PDB entry 3S1N | X-ray diffraction, 3.10 A resolution | chains A and I of the 12 polymer chains in the assembly

Chain A:
Molecule: DNA-directed RNA polymerase II subunit RPB1
From: Saccharomyces cerevisiae
Notes: EC 2.7.7.6
UniProt: P04050 (RPB1_YEAST); residues 1-1733 here = UniProt positions 1-1733
Chain sequence (1733 residues; numbered 1 to 1733; the number before each row is that of its first residue):
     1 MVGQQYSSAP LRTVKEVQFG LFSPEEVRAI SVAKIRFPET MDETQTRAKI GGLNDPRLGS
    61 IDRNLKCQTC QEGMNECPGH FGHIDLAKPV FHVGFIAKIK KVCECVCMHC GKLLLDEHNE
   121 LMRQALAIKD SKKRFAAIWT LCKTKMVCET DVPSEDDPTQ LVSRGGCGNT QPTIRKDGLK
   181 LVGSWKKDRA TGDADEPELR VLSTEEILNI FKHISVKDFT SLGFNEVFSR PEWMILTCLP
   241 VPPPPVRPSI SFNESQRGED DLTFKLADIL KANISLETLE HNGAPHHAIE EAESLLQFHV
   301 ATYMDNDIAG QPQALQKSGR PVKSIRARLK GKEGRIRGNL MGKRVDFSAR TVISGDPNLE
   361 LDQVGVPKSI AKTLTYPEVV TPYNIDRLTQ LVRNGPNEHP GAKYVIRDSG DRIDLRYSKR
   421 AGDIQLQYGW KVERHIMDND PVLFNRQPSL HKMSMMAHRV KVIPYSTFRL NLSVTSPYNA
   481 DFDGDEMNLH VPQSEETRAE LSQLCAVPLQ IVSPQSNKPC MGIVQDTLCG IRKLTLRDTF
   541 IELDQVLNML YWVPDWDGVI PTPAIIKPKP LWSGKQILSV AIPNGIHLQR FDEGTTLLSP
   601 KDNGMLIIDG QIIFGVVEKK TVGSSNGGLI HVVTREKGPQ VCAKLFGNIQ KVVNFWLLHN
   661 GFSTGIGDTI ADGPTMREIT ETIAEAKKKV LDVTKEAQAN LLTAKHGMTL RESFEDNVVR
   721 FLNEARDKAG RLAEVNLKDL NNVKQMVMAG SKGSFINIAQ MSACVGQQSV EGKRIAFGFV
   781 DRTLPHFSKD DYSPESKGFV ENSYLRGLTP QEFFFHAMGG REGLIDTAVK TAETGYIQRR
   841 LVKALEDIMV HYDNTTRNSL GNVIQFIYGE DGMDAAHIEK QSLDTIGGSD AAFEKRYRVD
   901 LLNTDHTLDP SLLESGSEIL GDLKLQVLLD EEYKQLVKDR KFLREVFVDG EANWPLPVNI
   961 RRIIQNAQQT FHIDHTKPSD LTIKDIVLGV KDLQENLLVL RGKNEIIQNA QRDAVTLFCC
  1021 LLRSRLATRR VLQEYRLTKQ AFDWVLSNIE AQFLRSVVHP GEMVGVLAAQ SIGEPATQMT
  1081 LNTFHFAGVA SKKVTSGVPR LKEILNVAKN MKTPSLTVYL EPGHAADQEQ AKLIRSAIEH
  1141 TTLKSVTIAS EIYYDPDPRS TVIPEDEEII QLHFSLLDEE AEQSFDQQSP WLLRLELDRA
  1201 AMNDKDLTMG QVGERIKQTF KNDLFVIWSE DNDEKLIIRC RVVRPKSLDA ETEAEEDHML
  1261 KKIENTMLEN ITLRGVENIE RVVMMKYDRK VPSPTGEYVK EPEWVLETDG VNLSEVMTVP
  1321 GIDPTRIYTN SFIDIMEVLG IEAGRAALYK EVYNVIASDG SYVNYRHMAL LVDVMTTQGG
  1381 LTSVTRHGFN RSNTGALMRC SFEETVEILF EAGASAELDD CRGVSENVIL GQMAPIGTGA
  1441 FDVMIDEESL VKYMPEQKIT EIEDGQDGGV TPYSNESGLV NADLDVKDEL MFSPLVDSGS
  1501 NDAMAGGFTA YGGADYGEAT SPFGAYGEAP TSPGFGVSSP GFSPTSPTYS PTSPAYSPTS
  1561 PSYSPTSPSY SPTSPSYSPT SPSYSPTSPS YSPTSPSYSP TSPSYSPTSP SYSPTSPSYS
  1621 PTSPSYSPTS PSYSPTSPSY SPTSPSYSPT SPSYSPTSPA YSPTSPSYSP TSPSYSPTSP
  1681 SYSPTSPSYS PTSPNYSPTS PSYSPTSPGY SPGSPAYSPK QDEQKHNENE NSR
Disordered / not traced: 1-2, 155-160, 187-198, 1177-1186, 1244-1253, 1446-1733
UniProt features mapped onto this chain:
  - region: Pro-248 to Asp-260 (Lid loop), Asn-306 to Lys-323 (Rudder loop), Pro-810 to Glu-822 (Bridging helix)
  - binding site (Zn(2+)): Cys-67, Cys-70, Cys-77, His-80, Cys-107, Cys-110, Cys-148, Cys-167
  - binding site (Mg(2+)): Asp-481, Asp-483, Asp-485
  - modified residue: Thr-1471 (Phosphothreonine)
  - cross-link (Glycyl lysine isopeptide (Lys-Gly)): Lys-695 (interchain with G-Cter in ubiquitin), Lys-1246 (interchain with G-Cter in ubiquitin), Lys-1350 (interchain with G-Cter in ubiquitin)
Ion coordination: Zn2+ site 1: Cys-67, Cys-70, Cys-77, His-80; Zn2+ site 2: Cys-107, Cys-110, Cys-148, Cys-167; Mg2+: Asp-481, Asp-483, Asp-485 (shared with 1 residue of chain R)

Chain I:
Molecule: DNA-directed RNA polymerase II subunit RPB9
From: Saccharomyces cerevisiae
UniProt: P27999 (RPB9_YEAST); numbering as in UniProt (aligned over 1-122)
Chain sequence (122 residues; row label = number of the first residue in the row):
     1 MTTFRFCRDC NNMLYPREDK ENNRLLFECR TCSYVEEAGS PLVYRHELIT NIGETAGVVQ
    61 DIGSDPTLPR SDRECPKCHS RENVFFQSQQ RRKDTSMVLF FVCLSCSHIF TSDQKNKRTQ
   121 FS
Disordered / not traced: 1, 121-122
UniProt features mapped onto this chain:
  - zinc finger: Cys-7 to Cys-32 (C4-type), Ser-71 to Thr-111 (TFIIS-type)
  - binding site (Zn(2+)): Cys-7, Cys-10, Cys-29, Cys-32, Cys-75, Cys-78, Cys-103, Cys-106
  - modified residue: Ser-40 (Phosphoserine)
Ion coordination: Zn2+ site 1: Cys-7, Cys-10, Cys-29, Cys-32; Zn2+ site 2: Cys-75, Cys-78, Cys-103, Cys-106

Interface between chain A and chain I:
Contacting residue pairs (67):
  Ala-697(A) with Met-97(I), hydrophobic
  Gln-698(A) with Met-97(I); Val-98(I); Leu-99(I); Ser-112(I), hydrogen bond (backbone-side chain)
  Ala-699(A) with Ser-112(I); Asp-113(I); Gln-114(I), hydrogen bond (backbone-backbone)
  Asn-700(A) with Val-98(I); Asp-113(I), hydrogen bond; Lys-115(I), hydrogen bond (backbone-side chain); Asn-116(I)
  Leu-701(A) with Gln-114(I); Lys-115(I), hydrogen bond (backbone-side chain)
  Thr-703(A) with Lys-115(I)
  Thr-709(A) with Lys-93(I); Asp-94(I)
  Arg-711(A) with Gln-87(I), hydrogen bond; Lys-93(I); Thr-95(I), hydrogen bond (side chain-backbone); Ser-96(I), hydrogen bond (side chain-backbone); Met-97(I)
  Phe-714(A) with Met-97(I), hydrophobic
  Asp-781(A) with Arg-91(I), salt bridge
  Arg-782(A) with Thr-67(I)
  Ser-788(A) with Thr-67(I), hydrogen bond (side chain-backbone); Leu-68(I); Pro-69(I)
  Lys-789(A) with Thr-67(I), hydrogen bond (backbone-backbone); Pro-69(I)
  Asp-790(A) with Phe-86(I); Gln-87(I), hydrogen bond (side chain-backbone); Arg-91(I), salt bridge
  Tyr-792(A) with Gln-87(I), hydrogen bond
  Lys-1144(A) with Leu-48(I)
  Thr-1147(A) with Leu-48(I); Ile-49(I)
  Ile-1148(A) with Glu-47(I); Leu-48(I), hydrogen bond (backbone-backbone); Ile-49(I), hydrogen bond (backbone-backbone)
  Ala-1149(A) with Arg-45(I); Glu-47(I)
  Ser-1150(A) with Tyr-44(I); Arg-45(I); His-46(I), hydrogen bond (backbone-backbone)
  Glu-1151(A) with Leu-42(I); Tyr-44(I); Arg-45(I), salt bridge
  Ile-1152(A) with Leu-42(I); Val-43(I), hydrogen bond (backbone-backbone); Tyr-44(I), hydrogen bond (backbone-backbone)
  Tyr-1153(A) with Pro-41(I); Leu-42(I)
  Tyr-1154(A) with Glu-18(I), hydrogen bond; Asn-23(I); Arg-24(I), hydrogen bond (side chain-backbone); Leu-25(I); Pro-41(I), hydrogen bond (backbone-backbone)
  Pro-1156(A) with Asn-23(I)
  Val-1162(A) with Pro-41(I), hydrophobic
  Pro-1190(A) with Glu-18(I)
  Trp-1191(A) with Leu-25(I), hydrophobic; Val-43(I), hydrophobic
  Asp-1257(A) with Val-43(I)
  Lys-1261(A) with Tyr-44(I)
  Glu-1264(A) with Tyr-44(I); His-46(I)
Other interface residues (no listed pair), chain A (35 interface residues in all): Glu-1196, Asp-1198, Ala-1254, Leu-1268
Other interface residues (no listed pair), chain I (36 interface residues in all): Pro-16, Lys-20, Asp-65, Pro-66, Gln-89

Summary:
Chain A and chain I form an interface of 35 and 36 residues respectively; the contacts include 20 hydrogen
bonds and 3 salt bridges. Among the polar pairs are Asp-781(A)/Arg-91(I), Asp-790(A)/Arg-91(I) and
Glu-1151(A)/Arg-45(I).
Here chain A is DNA-directed RNA polymerase II subunit RPB1 and chain I is DNA-directed RNA polymerase II
subunit RPB9, both from Saccharomyces cerevisiae. Entry 3S1N (RNA Polymerase II Initiation Complex with a 5-nt
RNA (variant 2)) was determined by X-ray diffraction together with 3RZD, 3RZO, 3S14, 3S15, 3S16, 3S17 and 5
further entries from the same study.
